7R21 - chains F and G of the 19 polymer chains in the assembly; structure by electron microscopy, 3.10 A resolution.

# Chain F (and G)
Name: Cas11a
From: Pyrococcus furiosus DSM 3638
Notes: chain G of this document is another copy of the same molecule, construct and numbering; everything in this record applies to it too
UniProtKB: Q8U332 (Q8U332_PYRFU); numbering as in UniProt (aligned over 2-109)
Chain sequence (108 residues; each row starts with the number of its first residue):
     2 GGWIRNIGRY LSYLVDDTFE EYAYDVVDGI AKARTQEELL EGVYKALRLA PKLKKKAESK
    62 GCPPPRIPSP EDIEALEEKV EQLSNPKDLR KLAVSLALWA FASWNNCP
Unresolved in the structure: 2
Disulfide bonds: Cys-63/Cys-108

# Interface between chain F and chain G
Pairs across the interface - 36 pairs, chain F then chain G:
  Gln-37(F) with Lys-88(G); Lys-92(G)
  Glu-38(F) with Lys-88(G), salt bridge; Lys-92(G)
  Leu-41(F) with Lys-92(G); Val-95(G); Leu-99(G), hydrophobic
  Glu-42(F) with Arg-91(G), salt bridge; Val-95(G)
  Val-44(F) with Leu-99(G), hydrophobic
  Tyr-45(F) with Val-28(G); Asp-29(G), hydrogen bond; Ala-32(G); Ala-98(G); Leu-99(G); Phe-102(G), hydrophobic
  Leu-48(F) with Leu-99(G); Phe-102(G)
  Arg-49(F) with Tyr-25(G); Asp-29(G), salt bridge; Phe-102(G)
  Pro-52(F) with Tyr-25(G)
  Ile-68(F) with Phe-102(G); Ser-104(G)
  Pro-69(F) with Ala-103(G); Ser-104(G), hydrogen bond (backbone-backbone)
  Ser-70(F) with Ser-104(G)
  Pro-71(F) with Ser-104(G); Trp-105(G)
  Ile-74(F) with Trp-100(G), hydrophobic
  Glu-75(F) with Arg-6(G); Trp-100(G)
  Glu-78(F) with Ser-96(G); Leu-99(G); Trp-100(G)
  Glu-82(F) with Lys-92(G)
Other interface residues (no listed pair), chain F (21 interface residues in all): Ala-51, Lys-55, Glu-72, Val-81
Other interface residues (no listed pair), chain G (19 interface residues in all): Asp-18, Arg-35

# In short
Chain F and chain G form an interface of 21 and 19 residues respectively, with 2 hydrogen bonds and 3 salt
bridges. Polar pairs include Glu-38(F)/Lys-88(G), Glu-42(F)/Arg-91(G) and Arg-49(F)/Asp-29(G).
Chain F and chain G are both Cas11a (Pyrococcus furiosus DSM 3638); the structure, elongated Cascade complex
from type I-A CRISPR-Cas system, was determined by electron microscopy.
